Entry 3DPR (X-ray diffraction, 3.50 A resolution); this record covers chains B and C of the 5 polymer chains in the assembly.

[Chain B]
Name: Protein VP2
From: Human rhinovirus 2
Reference sequence: P04936 (POLG_HRV2); residues 1-261 here correspond to UniProt positions 70-330 (UniProt number = residue number + 69)
Amino-acid sequence (261 residues; numbered 1 to 261; the number before each row is that of its first residue):
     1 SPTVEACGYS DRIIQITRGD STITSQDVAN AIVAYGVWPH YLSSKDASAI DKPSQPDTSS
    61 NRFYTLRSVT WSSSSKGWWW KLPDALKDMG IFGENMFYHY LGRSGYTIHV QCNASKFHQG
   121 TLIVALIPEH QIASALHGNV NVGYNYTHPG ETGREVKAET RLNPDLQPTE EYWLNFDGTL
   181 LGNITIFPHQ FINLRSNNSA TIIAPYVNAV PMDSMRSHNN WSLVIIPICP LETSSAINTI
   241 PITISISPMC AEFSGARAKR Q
Disordered / not traced: 1-11
UniProt features mapped onto this chain:
  - site: Gln261 (Cleavage)

[Chain C]
Name: Protein VP3
From: Human rhinovirus 2
Reference sequence: P04936 (POLG_HRV2); residues 1-237 here correspond to UniProt positions 331-567 (UniProt number = residue number + 330)
Amino-acid sequence (237 residues; numbered 1 to 237; the number before each row is that of its first residue):
     1 GLPVFITPGS GQFLTTDDFQ SPCALPWYHP TKEISIPGEV KNLVEICQVD SLVPINNTDT
    61 YINSENMYSV VLQSSINAPD KIFSIRTDVA SQPLATTLIG EISSYFTHWT GSLRFSFMFC
   121 GTANTTVKLL LAYTPPGIAE PTTRKDAMLG THVIWDVGLQ STISMVVPWI SASHYRNTSP
   181 GRSTSGYITC WYQTRLVIPP QTPPTARLLC FVSGCKDFCL RMARDTNLHL QSGAIAQ
UniProt features mapped onto this chain:
  - region: Ile235 to Gln237 (Amphipathic alpha-helix)

[Interface between chain B and chain C]
Contacting residue pairs (64):
  Tyr35(B) - Gly38(C)
  Val37(B) - Pro37(C)  hydrophobic
  Lys45(B) - Lys32(C)  hydrogen bond (backbone-side chain)
  Asp46(B) - Ile34(C)
  Asp46(B) - Ser35(C)  hydrogen bond (side chain-backbone)
  Lys76(B) - Glu65(C)  salt bridge
  Lys116(B) - Thr122(C)  hydrogen bond (backbone-side chain)
  Lys116(B) - Ala123(C)  hydrogen bond (backbone-backbone)
  Lys116(B) - Asn124(C)
  Phe117(B) - Thr122(C)
  Phe117(B) - Asn124(C)
  Phe117(B) - Pro200(C)
  Phe117(B) - Gln201(C)
  Phe117(B) - Thr202(C)
  His118(B) - Thr122(C)  hydrogen bond (backbone-side chain)
  Gln119(B) - Cys120(C)
  Gln119(B) - Gly121(C)
  Gln119(B) - Thr122(C)
  Gln119(B) - Pro203(C)
  Gln119(B) - Thr205(C)  hydrogen bond (side chain-backbone)
  Gly120(B) - Cys120(C)
  Thr121(B) - Met118(C)
  Thr121(B) - Cys120(C)  hydrogen bond
  Tyr172(B) - Glu65(C)  hydrogen bond
  Trp173(B) - Asn63(C)  hydrogen bond (side chain-backbone)
  Leu180(B) - Thr96(C)
  Leu181(B) - Tyr68(C)  hydrogen bond (backbone-side chain)
  Gly182(B) - Ser51(C)
  Gly182(B) - Leu52(C)  hydrogen bond (backbone-backbone)
  Asn183(B) - Ser51(C)
  Asn183(B) - Thr96(C)  hydrogen bond (side chain-backbone)
  Asn183(B) - Thr97(C)
  Asn183(B) - Leu98(C)  hydrogen bond (side chain-backbone)
  Thr185(B) - Asp50(C)  hydrogen bond (side chain-backbone)
  Thr185(B) - Ser51(C)
  Asn193(B) - Met118(C)
  Asn193(B) - Phe119(C)
  Asn193(B) - Cys120(C)
  Arg195(B) - Phe119(C)
  Arg195(B) - Cys120(C)
  Arg195(B) - Gly121(C)  hydrogen bond (side chain-backbone)
  Arg195(B) - Thr122(C)
  Arg195(B) - Ala123(C)
  Arg195(B) - Thr125(C)
  Arg195(B) - Val157(C)
  Arg195(B) - Gly158(C)
  Arg195(B) - Leu159(C)
  Ser196(B) - Leu159(C)
  Ser196(B) - Ser161(C)
  Tyr206(B) - Pro37(C)
  Val207(B) - Pro37(C)  hydrophobic
  Asn208(B) - Ile36(C)
  Pro227(B) - Glu65(C)
  Ile228(B) - Glu65(C)
  Cys229(B) - Cys120(C)  hydrophobic
  Cys229(B) - Arg207(C)
  Cys229(B) - Leu209(C)  hydrophobic
  Pro230(B) - Arg207(C)
  Glu232(B) - Pro203(C)
  Glu232(B) - Thr205(C)  hydrogen bond
  Thr233(B) - Pro203(C)
  Ser234(B) - Gln201(C)  hydrogen bond (side chain-backbone)
  Ser234(B) - Thr202(C)
  Ser234(B) - Pro203(C)
Also at the interface, not in a pair above, chain B (36 interface residues in all): Ala47, Ile186, Phe191, Pro205, Val210
Also at the interface, not in a pair above, chain C (44 interface residues in all): Glu33, Ile46, Val49, Ile62, Ser64, Ser69, Glu101, Pro199, Ala206, Phe211

[Overview]
36 residues of chain B face 44 of chain C across their interface, with 17 hydrogen bonds and 1 salt bridge.
Polar contacts include Lys76(B)-Glu65(C), Lys45(B)-Lys32(C) and Asp46(B)-Ser35(C).
Chain B is Protein VP2 and chain C is Protein VP3, both from Human rhinovirus 2; the structure, Human
rhinovirus 2 bound to a concatamer of the VLDL receptor module V3, was determined by X-ray diffraction.
